Entry 3CYO (X-ray diffraction, 2.10 A resolution); this record covers chain A.

# Chain A
Name: Transmembrane protein
Organism: Human immunodeficiency virus type 1
Notes: fragment: fusion protein of linker, and
Reference sequence: Q70626 (ENV_HV1LW); the construct has insertions or renumbered stretches relative to UniProt, so the offset changes along the chain: 1-44 = UniProt 536-579; 51-86 = UniProt 628-663
Amino-acid sequence (86 residues; each row starts with the number of its first residue):
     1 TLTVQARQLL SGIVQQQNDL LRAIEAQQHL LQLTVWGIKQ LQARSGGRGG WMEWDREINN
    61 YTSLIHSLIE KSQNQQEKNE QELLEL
Disordered / not traced: 1-2, 42-51, 86
Sequence notes: engineered mutation Asp19 (Asn554 in Q70626), Lys71 (Glu648 in Q70626); linker (45-50)
Swiss-Prot annotation at these positions:
  - region: Lys39 to Arg44 (Immunosuppression), Glu85, Leu86 (MPER)
  - glycosylation: Asn60 (N-linked (GlcNAc...) asparagine)

# Summary
Chain A is Transmembrane protein (Human immunodeficiency virus type 1); the structure, Structure of a longer
thermalstable core domain of HIV-1 GP41 containing the enfuvirtide resistance mutation N43D ..., was
determined by X-ray diffraction (same publication as 2OT5 and 3CP1).
